Entry 7LXB (electron microscopy, 3.26 A resolution); this record covers chains A and D of the 16 polymer chains in the assembly.

Chain A:
Name: Tubulin alpha-1B chain
From: Homo sapiens
UniProtKB: P68363 (TBA1B_HUMAN); residue numbers follow UniProt; this construct covers 1-451
Amino-acid sequence (451 residues; row label = number of the first residue in the row):
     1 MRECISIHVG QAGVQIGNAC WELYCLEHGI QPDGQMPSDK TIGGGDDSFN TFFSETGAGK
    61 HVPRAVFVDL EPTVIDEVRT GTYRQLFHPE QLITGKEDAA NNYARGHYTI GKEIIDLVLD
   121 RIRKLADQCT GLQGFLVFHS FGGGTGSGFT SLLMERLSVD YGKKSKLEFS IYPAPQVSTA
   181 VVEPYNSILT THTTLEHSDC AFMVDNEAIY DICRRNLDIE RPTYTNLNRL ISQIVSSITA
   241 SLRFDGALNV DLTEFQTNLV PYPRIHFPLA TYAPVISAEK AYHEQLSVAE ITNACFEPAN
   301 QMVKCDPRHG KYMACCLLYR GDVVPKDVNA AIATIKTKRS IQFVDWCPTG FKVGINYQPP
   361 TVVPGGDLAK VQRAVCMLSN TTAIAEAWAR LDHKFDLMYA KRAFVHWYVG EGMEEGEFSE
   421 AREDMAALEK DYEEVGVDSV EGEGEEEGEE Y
Unresolved in the structure: 437-451
Residues lining bound ligands:
  - GTP (guanosine-5'-triphosphate): Gly10, Gln11, Ala12, Gln15, Asp69, Glu71, Asp98, Ala100, Asn101, Gly142, Gly143, Gly144, Thr145, Gly146, Pro173, Val177, Thr179, Glu183, Asn206, Tyr224, Leu227
  - Cryptophycin 52 (YGY): Thr257, Asn258, Leu259, Pro261, Met313, Ala314, Trp346, Cys347, Pro348, Lys352
Swiss-Prot annotation at these positions:
  - motif: Met1 to Cys4 (MREC motif)
  - active site: Glu254
  - binding site (GTP): Gly10, Gln11, Ala12, Gln15, Glu71, Ala99, Ser140, Gly143, Gly144, Thr145, Gly146, Thr179, Glu183, Asn206, Tyr224, Asn228, Leu252
  - binding site (Mg(2+)): Glu71
  - site: Tyr451 (Involved in polymerization)
  - modified residue: Lys40 (N6,N6,N6-trimethyllysine), Ser48 (Phosphoserine), Ser232 (Phosphoserine), Tyr282 (3'-nitrotyrosine), Arg339 (Omega-N-methylarginine), Ser439 (Phosphoserine), Glu443 (5-glutamyl polyglutamate), Glu445 (5-glutamyl polyglutamate), Tyr451 (3'-nitrotyrosine)
  - cross-link (Glycyl lysine isopeptide (Lys-Gly)): Lys326 (interchain with G-Cter in ubiquitin), Lys370 (interchain with G-Cter in ubiquitin)
  - mutagenesis: Glu254 (E254A: Abolished GTPase activity; microtubules have an expanded lattice with a negative twist and display high binding to microtubule-end binding proteins such as MAPRE3 ...)
Reported in the primary citation:
  - binding site for Cryptophycin 52: Thr257, Pro261, Met313, Ala314, Trp346, Cys347
  - binding site for Cryptophycin 52: Asn258, Lys352 (from molecular simulation)
  - conformationally variable residues (helix shift, loop rearrangement, register shift): Tyr224 to Ser241, Ala247, Leu252 to Leu259, Pro325 to Ile335

Chain D:
Name: Tubulin beta-3 chain
From: Homo sapiens
UniProtKB: Q13509 (TBB3_HUMAN); residues 1-450 here = UniProt positions 1-450
Amino-acid sequence (450 residues; numbered 1 to 450; the number before each row is that of its first residue):
     1 MREIVHIQAG QCGNQIGAKF WEVISDEHGI DPSGNYVGDS DLQLERISVY YNEASSHKYV
    61 PRAILVDLEP GTMDSVRSGA FGHLFRPDNF IFGQSGAGNN WAKGHYTEGA ELVDSVLDVV
   121 RKECENCDCL QGFQLTHSLG GGTGSGMGTL LISKVREEYP DRIMNTFSVV PSPKVSDTVV
   181 EPYNATLSIH QLVENTDETY CIDNEALYDI CFRTLKLATP TYGDLNHLVS ATMSGVTTSL
   241 RFPGQLNADL RKLAVNMVPF PRLHFFMPGF APLTARGSQQ YRALTVPELT QQMFDAKNMM
   301 AACDPRHGRY LTVATVFRGR MSMKEVDEQM LAIQSKNSSY FVEWIPNNVK VAVCDIPPRG
   361 LKMSSTFIGN STAIQELFKR ISEQFTAMFR RKAFLHWYTG EGMDEMEFTE AESNMNDLVS
   421 EYQQYQDATA EEEGEMYEDD EEESEAQGPK
Unresolved in the structure: 431-450
Residues lining bound ligands:
  - GDP (guanosine-5'-diphosphate): Gly10, Gln11, Cys12, Gln15, Ile16, Asp67, Glu69, Ala97, Ser138, Gly140, Gly141, Gly142, Thr143, Val169, Pro171, Val175, Ser176, Glu181, Asn204, Tyr222, Asn226
  - Cryptophycin 52 (YGY): Gly98, Asn99, Asn100, Lys103, Asp177, Thr178, Val179, Val180, Phe394, Trp397
Swiss-Prot annotation at these positions:
  - motif: Met1 to Ile4 (MREI motif)
  - binding site (GDP): Gly10, Gln11, Cys12, Gln15, Asn99, Ser138, Gly142, Thr143, Gly144, Asp177, Asn204, Tyr222, Asn226
  - binding site (GTP): Gln11, Glu69, Ser138, Gly142, Thr143, Gly144, Asn204, Asn226
  - binding site (Mg(2+)): Glu69
  - modified residue: Ser172 (Phosphoserine), Glu438 (5-glutamyl polyglutamate), Ser444 (Phosphoserine)
  - natural variant: Arg62 (R62Q: In CFEOM3A), Thr178 (T178M: In CDCBM1), Glu205 (E205K: In CDCBM1), Arg262 (R262C: In CFEOM3A; R262H: In CFEOM3A), Ala302 (A302T: In CFEOM3A; A302V: In CDCBM1), Met323 (M323V: In CDCBM1), Arg380 (R380C: In CFEOM3A), Glu410 (E410K: In CFEOM3A), Asp417 (D417H: In CFEOM3A; D417N: In CFEOM3A)
Reported in the primary citation:
  - binding site for Cryptophycin 52: Asn99, Asn100, Lys103, Thr178, Val179, Val180, Phe394, Trp397

How chain A and chain D interact:
Contacting residue pairs - 28 pairs, chain A then chain D:
  Lys96(A) - Asp128(D)  salt bridge
  Ala100(A) - Val255(D)
  Arg105(A) - Arg251(D)
  Pro175(A) - Asn347(D)
  Ser178(A) - Asn347(D)  hydrogen bond
  Ser178(A) - Lys350(D)  hydrogen bond
  Ala180(A) - Lys350(D)  hydrogen bond (backbone-side chain)
  Val181(A) - Asn256(D)
  Val181(A) - Ile345(D)  hydrophobic
  Val181(A) - Pro346(D)
  Val181(A) - Asn347(D)
  Val182(A) - Val255(D)  hydrophobic
  Arg221(A) - Met323(D)
  Arg221(A) - Asp327(D)  salt bridge
  Leu397(A) - Trp344(D)
  Met398(A) - Trp344(D)
  Met398(A) - Ile345(D)  hydrophobic
  Phe404(A) - Val255(D)
  Phe404(A) - Asn256(D)
  Phe404(A) - Val258(D)
  Phe404(A) - Pro259(D)
  Phe404(A) - Ile345(D)  hydrophobic
  His406(A) - Val258(D)
  His406(A) - Pro259(D)
  His406(A) - Phe260(D)
  His406(A) - Pro261(D)
  Trp407(A) - Ala254(D)  hydrophobic
  Trp407(A) - Val258(D)
Other interface residues (no listed pair), chain A (20 interface residues in all): Glu97, Asp98, Asn101, Thr179, Lys394, Ala403
Other interface residues (no listed pair), chain D (22 interface residues in all): Cys129, Gln245, Asp249, Lys324, Glu343, Asn348

Overview:
Chain A and chain D form an interface of 20 and 22 residues respectively, with 3 hydrogen bonds and 2 salt
bridges. Polar contacts include Lys96(A)-Asp128(D), Arg221(A)-Asp327(D) and Ser178(A)-Asn347(D). The paper
reports a binding site for Cryptophycin 52 at Thr257(A), Pro261(A) and Asn99(D) among others; conformational
variability at Tyr224(A), Ala247(A) and Leu252(A) among others.
Here chain A is Tubulin alpha-1B chain and chain D is Tubulin beta-3 chain, both from Homo sapiens. Entry 7LXB
(HeLa-tubulin in complex with cryptophycin 52) was determined by electron microscopy, deposited together with
7M18 and 7M20.
